4X5M - chain A; structure by X-ray diffraction, 2.00 A resolution.

# Chain A
Molecule: Uncharacterized protein
Source organism: Escherichia coli UMEA 3162-1
UniProtKB: T8UDF6 (T8UDF6_ECOLX); residues 1-89 here = UniProt positions 1-89
Chain sequence (100 residues; numbered 1 to 100; the number before each row is that of its first residue):
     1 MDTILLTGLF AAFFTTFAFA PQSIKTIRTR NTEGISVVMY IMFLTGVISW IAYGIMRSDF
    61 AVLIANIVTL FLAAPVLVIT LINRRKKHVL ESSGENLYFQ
Not modelled in the structure: 1, 88-100
Differences from the reference sequence: expression tag (90-100)
What the authors report for this chain:
  - conformationally variable residues (helix shift): Pro21, Asn31
  - binding site for 1-Oleoyl-R-glycerol: Trp50, Asn66
  - interface residues: Arg57

# In short
The paper reports a binding site for 1-Oleoyl-R-glycerol at Trp50 and Asn66; the interface residue Arg57.
Chain A is Uncharacterized protein (Escherichia coli UMEA 3162-1); the structure, Crystal structure of
SemiSWEET in the inward-open conformation, was determined by X-ray diffraction together with 4X5N from the
same study.
